Entry 1SA1 (X-ray diffraction, 4.20 A resolution (low resolution: residue-level contacts below are approximate; hydrogen-bond / salt-bridge calls are withheld)); this record covers chains B and C of the 5 polymer chains in the assembly.

# Chain B
Name: Tubulin beta chain
Organism: Bos taurus
UniProt: P02554 (TBB_PIG); numbering as in UniProt; present here: 1-44, 47-360, 369-445
Chain sequence (445 residues; row label = number of the first residue in the row; note: 10 numbers in that range are skipped by the numbering (no residue carries them; nothing is unmodelled there)):
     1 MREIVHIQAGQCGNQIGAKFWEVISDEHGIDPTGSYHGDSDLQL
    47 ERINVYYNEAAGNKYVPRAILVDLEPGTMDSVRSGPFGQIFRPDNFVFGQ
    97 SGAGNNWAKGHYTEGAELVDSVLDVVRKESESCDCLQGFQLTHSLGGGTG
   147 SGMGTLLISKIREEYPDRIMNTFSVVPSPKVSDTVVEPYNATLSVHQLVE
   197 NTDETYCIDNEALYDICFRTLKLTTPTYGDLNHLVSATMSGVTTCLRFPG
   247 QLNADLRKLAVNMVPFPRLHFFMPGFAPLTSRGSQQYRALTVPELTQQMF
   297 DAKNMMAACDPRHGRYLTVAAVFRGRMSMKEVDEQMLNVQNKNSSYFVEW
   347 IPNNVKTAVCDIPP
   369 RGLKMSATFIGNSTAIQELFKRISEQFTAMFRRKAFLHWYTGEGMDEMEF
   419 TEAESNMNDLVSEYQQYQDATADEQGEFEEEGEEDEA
Unresolved in the structure: 1, 277-281, 439-455
Swiss-Prot annotation at these positions:
  - motif: Met1 to Ile4 (MREI motif)
  - binding site (GTP): Gln11, Gly142, Gly144
  - modified residue: Ser40 (Phosphoserine)
  - natural variant: His37 (H37V: In 2nd form)
Ligand contacts:
  - GDP (guanosine-5'-diphosphate): Gly10, Gln11, Cys12, Asp69, Glu71, Ser140, Gly142, Gly143, Gly144, Thr145, Gly146, Ser147, Val171, Pro173, Val177, Ser178, Asp179, Glu183, Asn206, Leu209, Tyr224, Leu227, Asn228
  - podophyllotoxin (POD; 9-hydroxy-5-(3,4,5-trimethoxyphenyl)-5,8,8a,9-tetrahydrofuro[3',4':6,7]naphtho[2,3-d][1,3]dioxol-6(5ah)-one): Gly237, Val238, Thr240, Cys241, Leu242, Leu248, Ala250, Asp251, Lys254, Leu255, Asn258, Met259, Thr314, Val315, Ala316, Ala317, Val318, Asn350, Val351, Lys352, Thr353, Ala354, Ile378

# Chain C
Name: Tubulin alpha chain
Organism: Bos taurus
UniProt: P02550 (TBA_PIG); residues 1-451 here = UniProt positions 1-451
Chain sequence (451 residues; numbered 1 to 451; the number before each row is that of its first residue):
     1 MRECISIHVGQAGVQIGNACWELYCLEHGIQPDGQMPSDKTIGGGDDSFN
    51 TFFSETGAGKHVPRAVFVDLEPTVIDEVRTGTYRQLFHPEQLITGKEDAA
   101 NNYARGHYTIGKEIIDLVLDRIRKLADQCTGLQGFSVFHSFGGGTGSGFT
   151 SLLMERLSVDYGKKSKLEFSIYPAPQVSTAVVEPYNSILTTHTTLEHSDC
   201 AFMVDNEAIYDICRRNLDIERPTYTNLNRLIGQIVSSITASLRFDGALNV
   251 DLTEFQTNLVPYPRIHFPLATYAPVISAEKAYHEQLSVAEITNACFEPAN
   301 QMVKCDPRHGKYMACCLLYRGDVVPKDVNAAIATIKTKRTIQFVDWCPTG
   351 FKVGINYEPPTVVPGGDLAKVQRAVCMLSNTTAIAEAWARLDHKFDLMYA
   401 KRAFVHWYVGEGMEEGEFSEAREDMAALEKDYEEVGVDSVEGEGEEEGEE
   451 Y
Unresolved in the structure: 1, 39-46, 440-451
Swiss-Prot annotation at these positions:
  - active site: Glu254
  - binding site (GTP): Gly10, Gln11, Ala12, Gln15, Glu71, Ala99, Ser140, Gly143, Gly144, Thr145, Gly146, Thr179, Glu183, Asn206, Tyr224, Asn228, Leu252
  - binding site (Mg(2+)): Glu71
  - site: Tyr451 (Involved in polymerization)
  - modified residue: Lys40 (N6-acetyllysine), Tyr282 (3'-nitrotyrosine), Ser439 (Phosphoserine), Glu443 (5-glutamyl polyglutamate), Glu445 (5-glutamyl polyglutamate), Tyr451 (3'-nitrotyrosine)
  - natural variant: Ile265 (A265I: this construct carries the variant), Thr271 to Ala273 (sequence variant, change not given here)
Ligand contacts: GTP: Gly10, Gln11, Ala12, Gln15, Ile16, Asp69, Glu71, Ala99, Ala100, Asn101, Ser140, Gly142, Gly143, Gly144, Thr145, Gly146, Ile171, Pro173, Val177, Ser178, Thr179, Glu183, Asn206, Tyr224, Asn228, Ile231

# How chain B and chain C interact
Pairs across the interface (37; chain B residue first):
  Glu71(B) with Asn249(C)
  Gly73(B) with Asn249(C)
  Thr74(B) with Asn249(C)
  Gly98(B) with Asp251(C)
  Ala99(B) with Asp251(C)
  Gly100(B) with Glu254(C)
  Asn101(B) with Glu254(C)
  Lys105(B) with Thr253(C)
  Asp179(B) with Asn258(C); Lys352(C)
  Thr180(B) with Thr257(C); Asn258(C)
  Val181(B) with Asn258(C); Gly350(C)
  Thr221(B) with Val324(C); Pro325(C); Lys326(C)
  Ala397(B) with Trp346(C)
  Met398(B) with Trp346(C); Pro348(C)
  Arg401(B) with Tyr262(C); Trp346(C); Glu434(C); Val435(C); Asp438(C)
  Lys402(B) with Tyr262(C)
  Ala403(B) with Pro261(C); Tyr262(C)
  Phe404(B) with Thr257(C); Val260(C); Pro261(C)
  His406(B) with Tyr262(C); Pro263(C)
  Trp407(B) with Thr253(C); Gln256(C); Thr257(C); Val260(C)
Interface residues without a listed pair, chain B (22 interface residues in all): Val182, Gln394
Interface residues without a listed pair, chain C (25 interface residues in all): Leu248, Leu259, Ala314, Cys347

# In short
22 residues of chain B and 25 residues of chain C are in contact. Chain B binds GDP and podophyllotoxin. Bound
to chain C: GTP.
Here chain B is Tubulin beta chain and chain C is Tubulin alpha chain, both from Bos taurus. Entry 1SA1
(Tubulin-podophyllotoxin: stathmin-like domain complex) was determined by X-ray diffraction (same publication
as 1SA0).
